Entry 7BOA (X-ray diffraction, 1.65 A resolution); this record covers chains C and D of the 4 polymer chains in the assembly.

Chain C (and D):
Protein: CC-Type2-(YaFd)4-W19(BrPhe)
Notes: chain D of this document is another copy of the same molecule, construct and numbering; everything in this record applies to it too
Amino-acid sequence (32 residues; row label = number of the first residue in the row; numbering starts at 0):
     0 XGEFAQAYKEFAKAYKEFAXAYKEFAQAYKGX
Modified positions: ACE (acetyl group) at position 0; 4BF (4-bromo-L-phenylalanine) at position 19; NH2 (amino group) at position 31

How chain C and chain D interact:
Contacting residue pairs (21):
  Phe3(C) with Tyr28(D), hydrophobic
  Ala4(C) with Tyr28(D)
  Tyr7(C) with Phe24(D), hydrophobic; Ala25(D); Tyr28(D), hydrophobic; Lys29(D)
  Phe10(C) with Tyr21(D), hydrophobic
  Ala11(C) with Tyr21(D)
  Tyr14(C) with Tyr14(D); Phe17(D), hydrophobic; Ala18(D); Tyr21(D), hydrophobic
  Phe17(C) with Tyr14(D), hydrophobic
  Ala18(C) with Tyr14(D)
  Tyr21(C) with Phe10(D), hydrophobic; Ala11(D); Tyr14(D), hydrophobic
  Ala25(C) with Tyr7(D)
  Tyr28(C) with Phe3(D), hydrophobic; Ala4(D); Tyr7(D), hydrophobic
Also at the interface, not in a pair above, chain C (12 interface residues in all): Phe24

Summary:
12 residues of chain C and 13 residues of chain D are in contact.
Chain C and chain D are both CC-Type2-(YaFd)4-W19(BrPhe); the structure, A hexameric de novo coiled-coil
assembly: CC-Type2-(YaFd)4-W19(BrPhe), was determined by X-ray diffraction, deposited together with 7BO8 and
7BO9.
